Entry 2P2C (X-ray diffraction, 3.24 A resolution); this record covers chains A and C of the 6 polymer chains in the assembly.

[Chain A (and C)]
Name: Caspase-2
From: Homo sapiens
Notes: EC 3.4.22.-; chain C of this document is another copy of the same molecule, construct and numbering; everything in this record applies to it too
Reference sequence: P42575 (CASP2_HUMAN); residues 2-168 here correspond to UniProt positions 167-333 (UniProt number = residue number + 165)
Amino-acid sequence (169 residues; each row starts with the number of its first residue; numbering starts at 0):
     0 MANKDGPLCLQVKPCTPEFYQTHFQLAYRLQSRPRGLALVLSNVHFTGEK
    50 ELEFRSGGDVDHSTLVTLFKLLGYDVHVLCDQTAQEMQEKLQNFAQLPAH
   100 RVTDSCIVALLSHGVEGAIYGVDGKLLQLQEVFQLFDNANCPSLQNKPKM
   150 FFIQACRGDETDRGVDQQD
Not modelled in the structure: 0-6 (chain C: 0-7)
Differences from the reference sequence: cloning artifact (0-1); variant L7 (Val172 in P42575)
Swiss-Prot annotation at these positions:
  - active site: H112, C155
Reported in the primary citation:
  - conformationally variable residues: C155
  - catalytic residues: C155 (citing earlier work)

[How chain A and chain C interact]
Pairs across the interface - 15 pairs, chain A then chain C:
  R100(A) - D168(C)  salt bridge
  N137(A) - V164(C)
  A138(A) - V164(C)  hydrophobic
  P141(A) - D168(C)
  S142(A) - D168(C)
  Q144(A) - V164(C)
  Q144(A) - D165(C)  hydrogen bond (side chain-backbone)
  Q144(A) - Q166(C)
  Q144(A) - Q167(C)  hydrogen bond (side chain-backbone)
  N145(A) - Q166(C)
  V164(A) - N137(C)
  D165(A) - Q144(C)
  Q166(A) - Q144(C)
  Q166(A) - N145(C)
  Q167(A) - Q144(C)  hydrogen bond (backbone-side chain)
Interface residues without a listed pair, chain A (12 interface residues in all): D168
Interface residues without a listed pair, chain C (10 interface residues in all): R100, A138

[Overview]
12 residues of chain A and 10 residues of chain C are in contact, with 3 hydrogen bonds and 1 salt bridge.
Polar pairs include R100(A)-D168(C), Q144(A)-D165(C) and Q144(A)-Q167(C). UniProt lists active-site residues
H112(A) and C155(A) on chain A. From the paper: the catalytic residue C155(A); conformational variability at
C155(A).
Chain A and chain C are both Caspase-2 (Homo sapiens); the structure, Inhibition of caspase-2 by a designed
ankyrin repeat protein (DARPin), was determined by X-ray diffraction.
